Entry 9GEQ (electron microscopy, 3.12 A resolution); this record covers chains H and I of the 14 polymer chains in the assembly.

== Chain H ==
Name: Histone H2B 1.1
Organism: Xenopus laevis
UniProt: P02281 (H2B11_XENLA); residues 26-121 here correspond to UniProt positions 30-125 (UniProt number = residue number + 4)
Sequence (96 residues; row label = number of the first residue in the row):
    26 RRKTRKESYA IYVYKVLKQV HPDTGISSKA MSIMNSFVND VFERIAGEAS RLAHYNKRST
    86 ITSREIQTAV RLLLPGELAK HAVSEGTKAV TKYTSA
Not modelled in the structure: 26-27
Differences from the reference sequence: conflict Thr29 (Ser33 in P02281)
UniProt features mapped onto this chain:
  - glycosylation: Ser109 (O-linked (GlcNAc) serine)
  - cross-link: Lys117 (Glycyl lysine isopeptide (Lys-Gly) (interchain with G-Cter in ubiquitin))

== Chain I ==
Molecule: Widom-601 DNA
Sequence (147 nucleotides; numbered -73 to 73; the number before each row is that of its first residue; numbers below 1 keep their minus sign (DA-73 is residue -73)):
   -73 ATCGGATGTA TATATCTGAC ACGTGCCTGG AGACTAGGGA GTAATCCCCT TGGCGGTTAA
   -13 AACGCGGGGG ACAGCGCGTA CGTGCGTTTA AGCGGTGCTA GAGCTGTCTA CGACCAATTG
    47 AGCGGCCTCG GCACCGGGAT TCTCGAT
Not modelled in the structure: -73, 61-73

== How chain H and chain I interact ==
Contacting residue pairs - 11 pairs, chain H then chain I:
  Lys28(H) - DG51(I)  salt bridge to the phosphate
  Thr29(H) - DG50(I)  phosphate contact
  Arg30(H) - DC49(I)  sugar contact
  Arg30(H) - DG50(I)  phosphate contact
  Lys31(H) - DC49(I)  phosphate contact
  Lys31(H) - DG50(I)  hydrogen bond to the phosphate
  Glu32(H) - DC49(I)  phosphate contact
  Ser33(H) - DC49(I)  phosphate contact
  Ile36(H) - DC49(I)  phosphate contact
  Tyr37(H) - DG48(I)  hydrogen bond to the phosphate
  Lys40(H) - DG48(I)  salt bridge to the phosphate

== Overview ==
The interface between chain H and chain I involves 9 residues on one side and 4 on the other; the contacts
include 2 hydrogen bonds and 2 salt bridges. Polar contacts include Lys31(H)-DG50(I), Tyr37(H)-DG48(I) and
Lys28(H)-DG51(I).
Here chain H is Histone H2B 1.1 (Xenopus laevis) and chain I is Widom-601 DNA. Entry 9GEQ (Native dimeric
Myeloperoxidase bound to nucleosome core particle; composite map) was determined by electron microscopy
together with 9GEN, 9GEO, 9GEP, 9GER, 9IHD, 9IHE and 9IHF from the same study.
